Entry 6EIK (X-ray diffraction, 1.52 A resolution); this record covers chains B and C of the 7 polymer chains in the assembly.

Chain B (and C):
Molecule: CC-Hept-I24E
Notes: chain C of this document is another copy of the same molecule, construct and numbering; everything in this record applies to it too
Sequence (32 residues; each row starts with the number of its first residue; numbering starts at 0):
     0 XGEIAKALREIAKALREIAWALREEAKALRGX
Unresolved in the structure: 30-31
Modified / non-standard residues: ACE (acetyl group) at position 0; NH2 (amino group) at position 31

Chain B / chain C interface:
Contacting residue pairs (36):
  E2(B) - G1(C)  hydrogen bond (side chain-backbone)
  E2(B) - A4(C)
  E2(B) - R8(C)  salt bridge
  I3(B) - L7(C)  hydrophobic
  A6(B) - A4(C)
  A6(B) - L7(C)  hydrophobic
  A6(B) - R8(C)
  E9(B) - R8(C)
  E9(B) - A11(C)
  E9(B) - R15(C)  salt bridge
  I10(B) - L7(C)
  I10(B) - I10(C)  hydrophobic
  I10(B) - A11(C)
  I10(B) - L14(C)  hydrophobic
  A13(B) - A11(C)
  A13(B) - L14(C)  hydrophobic
  A13(B) - R15(C)
  L14(B) - L14(C)  hydrophobic
  E16(B) - R15(C)
  E16(B) - A18(C)
  E16(B) - R22(C)  salt bridge
  I17(B) - L14(C)
  I17(B) - I17(C)  hydrophobic
  I17(B) - A18(C)
  I17(B) - L21(C)  hydrophobic
  W19(B) - R22(C)
  A20(B) - A18(C)
  A20(B) - L21(C)  hydrophobic
  A20(B) - R22(C)
  E23(B) - A25(C)
  E24(B) - L21(C)
  E24(B) - E24(C)
  E24(B) - A25(C)
  A27(B) - A25(C)
  A27(B) - L28(C)
  L28(B) - L28(C)  hydrophobic
Also at the interface, not in a pair above, chain B (17 interface residues in all): L7, L21
Also at the interface, not in a pair above, chain C (18 interface residues in all): ACE_0, I3, K12

Overview:
Chain B and chain C form an interface of 17 and 18 residues respectively, with 1 hydrogen bond and 3 salt
bridges. Polar pairs include E2(B)-R8(C), E9(B)-R15(C) and E16(B)-R22(C).
Both chains are CC-Hept-I24E. Entry 6EIK (A de novo designed heptameric coiled coil CC-Hept-I24E) was
determined by X-ray diffraction (same publication as 6EIZ).
